6FLF - chain A; structure by X-ray diffraction, 1.33 A resolution.

# Chain A
Name: Adenylosuccinate synthetase
From: Vibrio phage phiVC8
UniProtKB: G3FFN6 (G3FFN6_9CAUD); residue numbers follow UniProt; this construct covers 3-343
Sequence (363 residues; each row starts with the number of its first residue; numbers below 1 keep their minus sign (Met-19 is residue -19)):
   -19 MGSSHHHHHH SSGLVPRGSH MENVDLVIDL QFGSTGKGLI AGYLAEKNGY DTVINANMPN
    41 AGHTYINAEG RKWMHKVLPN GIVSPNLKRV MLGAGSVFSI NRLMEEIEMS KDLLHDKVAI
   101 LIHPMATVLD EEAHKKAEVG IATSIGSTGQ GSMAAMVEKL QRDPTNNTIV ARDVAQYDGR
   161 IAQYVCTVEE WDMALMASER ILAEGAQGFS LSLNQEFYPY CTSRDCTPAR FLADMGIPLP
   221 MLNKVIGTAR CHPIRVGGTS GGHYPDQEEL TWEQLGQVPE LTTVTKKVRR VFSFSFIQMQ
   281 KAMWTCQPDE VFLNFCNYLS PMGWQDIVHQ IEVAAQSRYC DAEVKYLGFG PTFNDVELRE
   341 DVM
Unresolved in the structure: -19 to -1, 112-130, 237-239, 251-267
Sequence notes: initiating methionine (-19); expression tag (-18 to 2)
Swiss-Prot annotation at these positions:
  - active site: Ser14 (Proton acceptor)
  - binding site (ATP): Ser14, Thr15, Gly16, Lys17, Gly18, Gly42, His43, Thr44, Gln187, Asn294, Asn297, Gly330
  - binding site (dGMP): Ser14, Asn40, Ser127, Thr128, Arg142, Thr202
  - binding site (Mg(2+)): Ser14, Gly42, Thr263
  - binding site (L-aspartate): Thr263, Val264, Arg269

# In short
UniProt lists active-site residue Ser14, 12 ATP-binding residues, 6 dGMP-binding residues and 3 Mg2+-binding
residues.
Chain A is Adenylosuccinate synthetase (Vibrio phage phiVC8); the structure, Deoxyguanylosuccinate synthase
(DgsS) structure at 1.33 Angstrom resolution, was determined by X-ray diffraction, deposited together with
6TNH and 6FM0.
